Entry 7ME2 (X-ray diffraction, 1.85 A resolution); this record covers chain A.

# Chain A
Protein: Periplasmic chelated iron-binding protein YfeA
Organism: Yersinia pestis
UniProt: Q56952 (YFEA_YERPE); residue numbers follow UniProt; this construct covers 1-311
Chain sequence (323 residues; numbered 1 to 323; the number before each row is that of its first residue):
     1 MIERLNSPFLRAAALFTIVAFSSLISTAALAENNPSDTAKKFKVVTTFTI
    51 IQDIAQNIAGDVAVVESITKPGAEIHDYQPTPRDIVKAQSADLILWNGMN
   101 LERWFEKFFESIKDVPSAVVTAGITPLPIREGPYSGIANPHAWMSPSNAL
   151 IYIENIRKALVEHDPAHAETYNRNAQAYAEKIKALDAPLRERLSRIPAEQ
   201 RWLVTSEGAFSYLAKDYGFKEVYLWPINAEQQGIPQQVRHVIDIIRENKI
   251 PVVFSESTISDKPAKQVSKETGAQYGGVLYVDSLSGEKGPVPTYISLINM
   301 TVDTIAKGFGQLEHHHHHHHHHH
Unresolved in the structure: 1-37, 319-323
Sequence notes: expression tag (312-323)
Metal / ion sites: Fe ion: H76, H141, E207, D282; Zn2+ site 1: H76, H141, E207, D282; Mn2+ site 1: H76, H141, E207, D282; Mn2+ site 2: E162, H314, H316 (shared with 1 residue of chain B); Zn2+ site 2: E162, H314, H316 (shared with 1 residue of chain B); Mn2+ site 3 near E287 (its only coordinating residue here); Mn2+ site 4 near H317 (its only coordinating residue here)
Ligand contacts: : H76, H141, E207, A209, N228, D282
Swiss-Prot annotation at these positions:
  - binding site (Fe(2+)): H76, H141, E207, D282
What the authors report for this chain:
  - Zn2+ coordination: E162

# Summary
Ligands of chain A: compounds FE/MN/ZN. H76, H141, E207 and D282 form the Fe ion site. The Zn2+ site 1 is
built by H76, H141, E207 and D282. UniProt lists 4 Fe2+-binding residues. From the paper: Zn2+ coordination by
E162.
Chain A is Periplasmic chelated iron-binding protein YfeA (Yersinia pestis); the structure, YfeA oligomer
crystal 2, form 2, was determined by X-ray diffraction (same publication as 7ME1 and 7ME3).
